8V43 - chains v and A of the 42 polymer chains in the assembly; structure by electron microscopy, 6.10 A resolution (low resolution: residue-level contacts below are approximate; hydrogen-bond / salt-bridge calls are withheld).

[Chain v]
Protein: Tri-2 (CD1371)
Organism: Clostridioides difficile
UniProt: A0A1X9JZB1 (A0A1X9JZB1_CLODI); residues 1-350 here = UniProt positions 1-350
Chain sequence (350 residues; each row starts with the number of its first residue):
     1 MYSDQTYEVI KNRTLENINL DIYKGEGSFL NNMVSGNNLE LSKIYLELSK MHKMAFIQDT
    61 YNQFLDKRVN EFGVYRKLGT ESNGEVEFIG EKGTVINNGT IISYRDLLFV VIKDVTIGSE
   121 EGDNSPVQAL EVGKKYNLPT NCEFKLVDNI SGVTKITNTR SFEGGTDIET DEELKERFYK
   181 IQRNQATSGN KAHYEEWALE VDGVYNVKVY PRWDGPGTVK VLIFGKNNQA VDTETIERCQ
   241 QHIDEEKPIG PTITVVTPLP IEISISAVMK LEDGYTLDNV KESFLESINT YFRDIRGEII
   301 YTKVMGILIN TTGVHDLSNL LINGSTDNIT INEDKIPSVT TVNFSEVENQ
Disordered / not traced: 347-350

[Chain A]
Protein: Tri-1 (CD1372)
Organism: Clostridioides difficile
UniProt: A0A1X9JZH3 (A0A1X9JZH3_CLODI); numbering as in UniProt (aligned over 1-232)
Chain sequence (232 residues; row label = number of the first residue in the row):
     1 MKLIDKLPSF DRNYIVEEIQ GAYDTELNIL KEDIDDTFNQ LFVDTATWGL DMWEDILCIE
    61 KKELDFDTRR SNIKAKMRSR GTSTIEVIKS ICEAYTKSET DIKVYSDEFT FVLSFIANNC
   121 DYKTLLDCSD MIERVKPAHL LHYLEPIILD KSMVYCGGGM VCSEEVKVHP YFEPIIKCSA
   181 VVNCGAGMIS REEIKVYPLS IKCIENNCKI NIAIANDTGV ENVVVYPKSE VV
Disordered / not traced: 149-232

[Interface between chain v and chain A]
Pairs across the interface (47):
  Phe29(v) - Asp11(A)
  Phe29(v) - Val16(A)
  Asn32(v) - Leu7(A)
  Met33(v) - Leu7(A)
  Met33(v) - Val16(A)
  Met33(v) - Gln20(A)
  Gly36(v) - Leu3(A)
  Asn37(v) - Leu3(A)
  Asn37(v) - Tyr23(A)
  Glu40(v) - Leu3(A)
  Glu40(v) - Leu27(A)
  Ile44(v) - Leu27(A)
  Ile44(v) - Leu30(A)
  Ile44(v) - Ile34(A)
  Met51(v) - Phe38(A)
  Met54(v) - Phe38(A)
  Phe64(v) - Phe38(A)
  Phe64(v) - Phe42(A)
  Lys67(v) - Phe42(A)
  Glu71(v) - Val43(A)
  Glu71(v) - Met77(A)
  Phe72(v) - Met77(A)
  Phe72(v) - Arg78(A)
  Gln185(v) - Arg80(A)
  Pro216(v) - Ser106(A)
  Pro216(v) - Asp107(A)
  Pro216(v) - Phe109(A)
  Gly217(v) - Ser106(A)
  Gly217(v) - Phe109(A)
  Thr218(v) - Ser106(A)
  Asp244(v) - Thr84(A)
  Glu245(v) - Ser83(A)
  Glu245(v) - Thr84(A)
  Glu246(v) - Ser83(A)
  Lys247(v) - Ser83(A)
  Lys247(v) - Thr84(A)
  Pro248(v) - Ser83(A)
  Ile249(v) - Thr82(A)
  Ile249(v) - Ile85(A)
  Ile249(v) - Ile88(A)
  Ile249(v) - Phe111(A)
  Ile249(v) - Leu140(A)
  Gly250(v) - Ile85(A)
  Gly250(v) - Val104(A)
  Gly250(v) - Ser106(A)
  Pro251(v) - Ser106(A)
  Thr252(v) - Ser106(A)
Also at the interface, not in a pair above, chain v (28 interface residues in all): Leu39, Ala55
Also at the interface, not in a pair above, chain A (32 interface residues in all): Lys6, Ile19, Asp24, Leu41, Asp44, Lys74

[Overview]
28 residues of chain v and 32 residues of chain A are in contact.
Here chain v is Tri-2 (CD1371) and chain A is Tri-1 (CD1372), both from Clostridioides difficile. Entry 8V43
(CryoEM Structure of Diffocin - postcontracted - Baseplate - final state) was determined by electron
microscopy together with 8V3T, 8V3W, 8V3X, 8V3Z, 8V40 and 8V41 from the same study.
